1TRQ - chain A; structure by X-ray diffraction, 2.30 A resolution.

[Chain A]
Molecule: Ribonuclease T1 isozyme
Source organism: Aspergillus oryzae
Notes: EC 3.1.27.3
UniProt: P00651 (RNT1_ASPOR); residues 1-104 here correspond to UniProt positions 27-130 (UniProt number = residue number + 26)
Chain sequence (104 residues; row label = number of the first residue in the row):
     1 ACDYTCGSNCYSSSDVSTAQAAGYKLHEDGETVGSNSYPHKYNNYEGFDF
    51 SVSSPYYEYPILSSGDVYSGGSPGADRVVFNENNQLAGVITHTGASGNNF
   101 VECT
Construct notes: conflict Lys-25 (Gln51 in P00651), Tyr-59 (Trp85 in P00651)
Disulfides: Cys-2/Cys-10, Cys-6/Cys-103
Bound ions: Ca2+ near Asp-15 (its only coordinating residue here)
Ligand contacts: guanosine-2'-monophosphate (2GP): Tyr-38, His-40, Lys-41, Tyr-42, Asn-43, Asn-44, Tyr-45, Glu-46, Glu-58, Arg-77, His-92, Asn-98, Asn-99, Phe-100
Swiss-Prot annotation at these positions:
  - active site: His-40, Glu-58 (Proton acceptor), His-92 (Proton donor)

[In short]
Bound to chain A: guanosine-2'-monophosphate. UniProt lists 3 active-site residues.
Chain A is Ribonuclease T1 isozyme (Aspergillus oryzae); the structure, X-ray crystallographic and calorimeric
studies of the effects of the mutation trp 59 tyr in ribonuclease ..., was determined by X-ray diffraction
together with 1TRP from the same study.
